8BA9 - chains P and Q of the 21 polymer chains in the assembly; structure by electron microscopy, 3.70 A resolution.

# Chain P (and Q)
Molecule: Co-chaperonin GroES
Organism: Escherichia coli K-12
Notes: chain Q of this document is another copy of the same molecule, construct and numbering; everything in this record applies to it too
UniProtKB: P0A6F9 (CH10_ECOLI); residue numbers follow UniProt; this construct covers 1-97
Sequence (97 residues; numbered 1 to 97; the number before each row is that of its first residue):
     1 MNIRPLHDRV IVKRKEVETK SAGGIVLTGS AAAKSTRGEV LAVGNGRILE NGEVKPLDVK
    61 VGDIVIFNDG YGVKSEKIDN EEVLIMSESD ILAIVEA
UniProt features mapped onto this chain:
  - modified residue: Lys34 (N6-succinyllysine)

# Interface between chain P and chain Q
Contacting residue pairs (21; chain P residue first):
  Arg37(P) - Glu76(Q)  salt bridge
  Arg47(P) - Ile48(Q)
  Glu50(P) - Asn51(Q)
  Glu53(P) - Asn51(Q)  hydrogen bond
  Lys55(P) - Asn51(Q)
  Glu88(P) - Leu6(Q)
  Glu88(P) - His7(Q)  salt bridge
  Ser89(P) - Arg9(Q)  hydrogen bond (backbone-side chain)
  Ile91(P) - Leu6(Q)
  Ile91(P) - Arg9(Q)  hydrogen bond (backbone-side chain)
  Leu92(P) - Leu6(Q)
  Ala93(P) - Ile3(Q)  hydrophobic
  Ala93(P) - Arg4(Q)
  Ala93(P) - Leu6(Q)  hydrophobic
  Ile94(P) - Ile3(Q)
  Ile94(P) - Arg4(Q)
  Ile94(P) - Leu6(Q)  hydrophobic
  Val95(P) - Ile3(Q)  hydrophobic
  Glu96(P) - Asn2(Q)  hydrogen bond
  Glu96(P) - Ile3(Q)
  Glu96(P) - Arg4(Q)  salt bridge
Other interface residues (no listed pair), chain P (14 interface residues in all): Asn68
Other interface residues (no listed pair), chain Q (13 interface residues in all): Pro5, Lys74, Lys77, Ile78

# Summary
14 residues of chain P and 13 residues of chain Q are in contact, with 4 hydrogen bonds and 3 salt bridges.
Among the polar pairs are Arg37(P)-Glu76(Q), Glu88(P)-His7(Q) and Glu96(P)-Arg4(Q).
Chain P and chain Q are both Co-chaperonin GroES (Escherichia coli K-12); the structure, CryoEM structure of
GroEL-GroES-ADP.AlF3-Rubisco, was determined by electron microscopy together with 8BA8 and 8BA7 from the same
study.
